Entry 1SLF (X-ray diffraction, 1.76 A resolution); this record covers chains B and D.

[Chain B (and D)]
Molecule: Streptavidin
Organism: Streptomyces avidinii
Notes: chain D of this document is another copy of the same molecule, construct and numbering; everything in this record applies to it too
Reference sequence: P22629 (SAV_STRAV); residues 1-135 here correspond to UniProt positions 25-159 (UniProt number = residue number + 24)
Chain sequence (135 residues; each row starts with the number of its first residue):
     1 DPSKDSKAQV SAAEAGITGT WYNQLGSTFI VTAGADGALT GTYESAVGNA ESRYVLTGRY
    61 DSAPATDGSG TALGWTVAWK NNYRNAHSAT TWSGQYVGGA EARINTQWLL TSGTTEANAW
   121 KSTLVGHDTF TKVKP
Not modelled in the structure: 1-12 (chain D: 1-12, 134-135)
Swiss-Prot annotation at these positions:
  - motif: R59 to D61 (Cell attachment site)
  - binding site (biotin): Y43, Y54, W92, W108, W120

[How chain B and chain D interact]
Contacting residue pairs - 84 pairs, chain B then chain D:
  V55(B) with R59(D)
  T57(B) with T57(D), hydrogen bond; G58(D); R59(D)
  G58(B) with T57(D)
  R59(B) with V55(D); T57(D); T76(D); A78(D)
  Y60(B) with A78(D)
  D61(B) with K80(D); N85(D), hydrogen bond; H87(D), salt bridge
  S62(B) with K80(D)
  A63(B) with K80(D); N85(D), hydrogen bond (backbone-side chain); H87(D)
  P64(B) with H87(D)
  A65(B) with H87(D)
  G68(B) with T114(D); T115(D)
  S69(B) with G113(D); T114(D)
  G70(B) with G113(D); T114(D), hydrogen bond (backbone-backbone)
  A72(B) with H87(D); S88(D); A89(D); T111(D); G113(D)
  L73(B) with A89(D)
  G74(B) with T76(D); T91(D)
  W75(B) with T76(D)
  T76(B) with R59(D); G74(D); W75(D)
  A78(B) with R59(D); Y60(D)
  K80(B) with S62(D); A63(D)
  N85(B) with D61(D), hydrogen bond; A63(D), hydrogen bond (side chain-backbone)
  H87(B) with D61(D), salt bridge; A63(D); P64(D); A65(D); A72(D)
  S88(B) with A72(D)
  A89(B) with A72(D); L73(D); S93(D)
  T91(B) with G74(D); T91(D); W92(D); S93(D)
  W92(B) with T91(D)
  S93(B) with A89(D); T91(D); L109(D), hydrogen bond (side chain-backbone); T111(D), hydrogen bond
  G94(B) with T111(D)
  Q95(B) with S112(D); G113(D); T114(D), hydrogen bond; S122(D)
  Q107(B) with L109(D)
  L109(B) with S93(D); Q107(D); L109(D), hydrophobic
  T111(B) with A72(D); S93(D), hydrogen bond; G94(D)
  S112(B) with Q95(D)
  G113(B) with S69(D); G70(D); Q95(D)
  T114(B) with S69(D); G70(D), hydrogen bond (backbone-backbone); Q95(D), hydrogen bond
  T115(B) with G68(D); S69(D)
  S122(B) with Q95(D)
  T123(B) with Q107(D)
Interface residues without a listed pair, chain B (43 interface residues in all): V97, W108, L110, E116, A119
Interface residues without a listed pair, chain D (43 interface residues in all): V77, R103, W108, L110, E116, T123

[In short]
The chain B/chain D interface involves 43 residues from each chain; the contacts include 12 hydrogen bonds and
2 salt bridges. Polar contacts include D61(B)-H87(D), T57(B)-T57(D) and D61(B)-N85(D). UniProt lists 5
biotin-binding residues on chain B.
Chain B and chain D are both Streptavidin (Streptomyces avidinii); the structure, Apostreptavidin, ph 5.6, two
molecules of (SO4)2 bound at the biotin binding site, was determined by X-ray diffraction together with 1SLD,
1SLE and 1SLG from the same study.
